PDB entry 1AGF | X-ray diffraction, 2.20 A resolution | chains A and C of the 3 polymer chains in the assembly

Chain A:
Molecule: B*0801
Source organism: Homo sapiens
Notes: fragment: extracellular
UniProtKB: P30460 (1B08_HUMAN); residues 1-276 here correspond to UniProt positions 25-300 (UniProt number = residue number + 24)
Sequence (276 residues; row label = number of the first residue in the row):
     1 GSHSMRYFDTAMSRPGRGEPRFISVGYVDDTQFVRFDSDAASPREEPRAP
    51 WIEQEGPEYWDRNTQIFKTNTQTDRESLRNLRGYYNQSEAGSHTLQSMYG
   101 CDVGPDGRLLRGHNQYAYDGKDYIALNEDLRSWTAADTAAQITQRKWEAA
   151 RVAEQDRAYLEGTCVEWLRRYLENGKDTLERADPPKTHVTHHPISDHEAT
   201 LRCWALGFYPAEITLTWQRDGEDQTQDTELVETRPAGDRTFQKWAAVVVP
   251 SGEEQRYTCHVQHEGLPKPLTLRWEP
Disulfides: C101-C164, C203-C259

Chain C:
Molecule: HIV-1 gag peptide (GGKKRYKL - 5R mutation)
Source organism: Human immunodeficiency virus 1
Notes: fragment: extracellular
Sequence (8 residues; row label = number of the first residue in the row):
     1 GGKKRYKL
From the paper describing this entry:
  - conformationally variable residues: K3 to R5

How chain A and chain C interact:
Residue-residue contacts - 44 pairs, chain A then chain C:
  M5(A) with G1(C)
  Y7(A) with G1(C), hydrogen bond (side chain-backbone); G2(C), hydrogen bond (side chain-backbone)
  D9(A) with R5(C), salt bridge
  F22(A) with R5(C)
  N63(A) with G1(C); G2(C), hydrogen bond (side chain-backbone)
  I66(A) with G2(C); K3(C); K4(C)
  T69(A) with K4(C)
  N70(A) with K3(C), hydrogen bond (side chain-backbone); K4(C); R5(C), hydrogen bond (side chain-backbone)
  T73(A) with R5(C); Y6(C); K7(C)
  D74(A) with R5(C), salt bridge
  E76(A) with K7(C), salt bridge
  S77(A) with K7(C); L8(C), hydrogen bond (side chain-backbone)
  N80(A) with L8(C), hydrogen bond (side chain-backbone)
  L81(A) with L8(C), hydrophobic
  Y84(A) with L8(C), hydrogen bond (side chain-backbone)
  L95(A) with L8(C), hydrophobic
  S97(A) with R5(C), hydrogen bond
  Y99(A) with K3(C); R5(C)
  N114(A) with K3(C)
  Y116(A) with R5(C)
  Y123(A) with L8(C), hydrophobic
  T143(A) with L8(C), hydrogen bond (side chain-backbone)
  W147(A) with Y6(C); K7(C), hydrogen bond (side chain-backbone); L8(C), hydrophobic
  V152(A) with Y6(C), hydrophobic
  Q155(A) with Y6(C)
  D156(A) with K3(C), salt bridge; Y6(C)
  Y159(A) with G1(C), hydrogen bond (side chain-backbone); G2(C); K3(C)
  W167(A) with G1(C)
  Y171(A) with G1(C), hydrogen bond (side chain-backbone)
Other interface residues (no listed pair), chain A (33 interface residues in all): Y59, Q65, F67, K146
The authors on this interface:
  - residue pairs: D9(A)-R5(C) (hydrogen bond), D74(A)-R5(C) (hydrogen bond), S97(A)-R5(C) (hydrogen bond)

In short:
33 residues of chain A and 8 residues of chain C are in contact; the contacts include 13 hydrogen bonds and 4
salt bridges. Polar pairs include D9(A)-R5(C), D74(A)-R5(C) and E76(A)-K7(C). The authors report hydrogen
bonds between D9(A) and R5(C), D74(A) and R5(C) and S97(A) and R5(C). From the paper: conformational
variability at K3(C).
Here chain A is B*0801 (Homo sapiens) and chain C is HIV-1 gag peptide (GGKKRYKL - 5R mutation) (Human
immunodeficiency virus 1). Entry 1AGF (Antagonist HIV-1 gag peptides induce structural changes in HLA B8-HIV-1
gag peptide (GGKKRYKL-5R mutation)) was determined by X-ray diffraction, deposited together with 1AGB, 1AGC,
1AGD and 1AGE.
